8UCP - chains a and b of the 10 polymer chains in the assembly; structure by electron microscopy, 3.28 A resolution.

# Chain a
Molecule: Cytochrome c oxidase subunit 1
Organism: Komagataella pastoris
UniProtKB: F2R0K8 (F2R0K8_KOMPC); numbering as in UniProt (aligned over 1-535)
Chain sequence (535 residues; row label = number of the first residue in the row):
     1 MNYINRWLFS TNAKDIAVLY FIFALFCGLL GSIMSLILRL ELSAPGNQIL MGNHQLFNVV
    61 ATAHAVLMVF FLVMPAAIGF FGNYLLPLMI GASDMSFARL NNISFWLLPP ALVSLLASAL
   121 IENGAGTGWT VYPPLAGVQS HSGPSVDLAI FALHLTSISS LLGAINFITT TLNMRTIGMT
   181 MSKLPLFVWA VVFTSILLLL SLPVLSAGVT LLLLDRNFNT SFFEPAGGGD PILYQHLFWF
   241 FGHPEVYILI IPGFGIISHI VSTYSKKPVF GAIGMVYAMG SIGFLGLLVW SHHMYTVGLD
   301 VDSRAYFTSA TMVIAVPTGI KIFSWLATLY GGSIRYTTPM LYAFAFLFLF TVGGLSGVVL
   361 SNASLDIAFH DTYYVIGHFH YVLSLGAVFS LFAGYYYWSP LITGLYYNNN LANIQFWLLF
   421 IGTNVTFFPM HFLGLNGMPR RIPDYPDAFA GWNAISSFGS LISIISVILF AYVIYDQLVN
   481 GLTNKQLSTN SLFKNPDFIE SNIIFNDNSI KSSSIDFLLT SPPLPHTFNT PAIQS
Construct notes: conflict I4 (Met in F2R0K8), I16 (Met in F2R0K8), I22 (Met in F2R0K8), 34 further conflict positions vs the reference (F2R0K8) not listed
Bound ions: Cu ion: H243, H292, H293; heme a Fe near H380 (its only coordinating residue here)
Ligand contacts:
  - heme a (HEA), molecule 1: F21, G28, L29, S32, S35, L38, R39, L42, F57, A61, H64, A65, M68, V69, L72, A76, W129, Y373, I376, F379, H380, L383, S384, V388, L391, F392, T426, F427, M430, R440, R441, S463, V467
  - heme a (HEA), molecule 2: W129, W239, H243, V246, Y247, I250, H292, H293, I314, A315, T318, G319, F323, F350, T351, G354, L355, G357, V358, L360, S361, D366, H370, V375, H378, F379, V382, L383, R440
  - phosphatidylethanolamine (PTY), molecule 1: S96, F97, A98, R99, L100, I103, I158, L162
  - phosphatidylethanolamine (PTY), molecule 2: F270, F323, A327, Y330
  - phosphatidylethanolamine (PTY), molecule 3: Y336, L341, F344, A345, F416, W417, F420
  - phosphatidylethanolamine (PTY), molecule 4: F432, L435, W452

# Chain b
Molecule: Cytochrome c oxidase subunit 2
Organism: Komagataella pastoris
Chain sequence (236 residues; numbered 14 to 249; the number before each row is that of its first residue):
    14 DVPTPWGIFF QDSATPNMEG IIELHNNIMF YLVLILTFVS YILYTIIYNY SNATIVHKYM
    74 NHGQLIEIVW TTLPAVILLI IAFPSFILLY LCDEVISPAM TIKAIGLQWY WKYEYSDFIN
   134 DDGEIVEFES YVIPEELLED GQLRLLDVDA SVVVPVDTHI RFIVSSADVI HDFCVPALGV
   194 KVDASPGRLN QTSALIQREG VYYGQCSELC GVMHSAMPIK IEAVSLYEFI NWLDEQ
Ligand contacts:
  - dinuclear copper ion (CUA): Q121, W122, H184, C219, E221, C223, M226, H227, M230
  - heme a (HEA): I48, V52, P87, I90, L91
  - phosphatidylethanolamine (PTY), molecule 1: W19, I21, F22
  - phosphatidylethanolamine (PTY), molecule 2: F51, I55, Y72, M73, G76, I79, V82, W83, L86

# Chain a / chain b interface
Residue-residue contacts (103; chain a residue first):
  P45(a) - R157(b)
  H54(a) - V225(b)
  H54(a) - M226(b)
  Q55(a) - V225(b)
  N58(a) - G224(b)
  P134(a) - V182(b)
  L135(a) - L222(b)
  L135(a) - C223(b)
  L135(a) - G224(b)
  K266(a) - V69(b)
  K267(a) - H70(b)  hydrogen bond (side chain-backbone)
  K267(a) - K71(b)
  K267(a) - M73(b)  hydrogen bond (side chain-backbone)
  K267(a) - N74(b)
  P268(a) - N74(b)
  F270(a) - M73(b)
  F270(a) - N74(b)
  F270(a) - H75(b)
  F270(a) - G76(b)
  F270(a) - W83(b)  hydrophobic
  G271(a) - N74(b)  hydrogen bond (backbone-backbone)
  T296(a) - K194(b)
  T296(a) - D196(b)  hydrogen bond
  V297(a) - D196(b)  hydrogen bond (backbone-side chain)
  V297(a) - R201(b)  hydrogen bond (backbone-side chain)
  V297(a) - N203(b)
  G298(a) - R201(b)
  V301(a) - Y103(b)  hydrophobic
  D302(a) - Y103(b)  hydrogen bond
  A305(a) - Y103(b)
  T308(a) - F99(b)
  M312(a) - L91(b)
  M312(a) - A95(b)  hydrophobic
  I320(a) - W83(b)
  I320(a) - T84(b)
  F323(a) - W83(b)  hydrophobic
  S324(a) - W83(b)
  L326(a) - I55(b)  hydrophobic
  L326(a) - L56(b)  hydrophobic
  Y330(a) - Y63(b)
  G331(a) - Y63(b)
  G331(a) - I68(b)
  G331(a) - H70(b)
  G332(a) - Y63(b)
  G332(a) - V69(b)
  S333(a) - A66(b)  hydrogen bond (side chain-backbone)
  I334(a) - I59(b)  hydrophobic
  I334(a) - Y63(b)  hydrogen bond (backbone-backbone)
  I334(a) - S64(b)
  I334(a) - N65(b)  hydrogen bond (backbone-backbone)
  Y336(a) - I60(b)
  Y336(a) - S64(b)
  F348(a) - S53(b)
  V352(a) - L49(b)  hydrophobic
  L355(a) - L45(b)
  V359(a) - H38(b)
  V359(a) - M42(b)  hydrophobic
  V359(a) - L45(b)  hydrophobic
  N362(a) - I41(b)
  N362(a) - S98(b)  hydrogen bond
  S364(a) - I34(b)
  S364(a) - S98(b)
  S364(a) - L101(b)
  S364(a) - L102(b)
  L365(a) - I34(b)
  L365(a) - H38(b)
  I367(a) - G192(b)
  I367(a) - K194(b)
  F369(a) - F23(b)  hydrophobic
  H370(a) - K194(b)
  H370(a) - E221(b)
  D371(a) - D185(b)
  D371(a) - S220(b)
  D371(a) - E221(b)
  F432(a) - G20(b)
  F432(a) - I21(b)  hydrophobic
  L435(a) - I21(b)
  L435(a) - F23(b)  hydrophobic
  N436(a) - T17(b)  hydrogen bond (side chain-backbone)
  N436(a) - G20(b)
  N436(a) - F22(b)
  N436(a) - Q24(b)  hydrogen bond (backbone-side chain)
  P439(a) - Q218(b)
  P439(a) - C219(b)
  R440(a) - H227(b)
  R441(a) - L222(b)
  R441(a) - H227(b)  hydrogen bond (backbone-side chain)
  I442(a) - H227(b)
  D444(a) - R157(b)  salt bridge
  D444(a) - L158(b)
  D444(a) - S228(b)
  Y445(a) - R157(b)  hydrogen bond (backbone-side chain)
  P446(a) - L159(b)  hydrophobic
  D447(a) - R157(b)  salt bridge
  A448(a) - P16(b)  hydrophobic
  A448(a) - T17(b)
  A448(a) - P18(b)
  F449(a) - P16(b)  hydrophobic
  G451(a) - W19(b)
  W452(a) - W19(b)  hydrophobic
  W452(a) - G20(b)  hydrogen bond (side chain-backbone)
  W452(a) - I21(b)  hydrophobic
  F498(a) - T67(b)
Also at the interface, not in a pair above, chain a (77 interface residues in all): G46, G126, T127, G128, Y132, P225, P231, I232, Q235, R304, V313, V316, A327, L329, F344, L347, T351, A363, A368, P443, I455
Also at the interface, not in a pair above, chain b (74 interface residues in all): L37, F51, V52, I79, E80, D181, I183, V195, S198, P199, G200

# Overview
77 residues of chain a face 74 of chain b across their interface, with 16 hydrogen bonds and 2 salt bridges.
Among the polar pairs are D444(a)-R157(b), D447(a)-R157(b) and K267(a)-H70(b).
Here chain a is Cytochrome c oxidase subunit 1 and chain b is Cytochrome c oxidase subunit 2, both from
Komagataella pastoris. Entry 8UCP (Komagataella pastoris Cytochrome c oxidase in complex with human VMAT2 and
Serotonin) was determined by electron microscopy.
